Entry 8U81 (electron microscopy, 3.82 A resolution); this record covers chains K4 and K5 of the 20 polymer chains in the assembly.

# Chain K4 (and K5)
Name: BTB/POZ domain-containing protein KCTD5
Organism: Homo sapiens
Notes: chain K5 of this document is another copy of the same molecule, construct and numbering; everything in this record applies to it too
Reference sequence: Q9NXV2 (KCTD5_HUMAN); residues 1-233 here = UniProt positions 1-233
Sequence (233 residues; row label = number of the first residue in the row):
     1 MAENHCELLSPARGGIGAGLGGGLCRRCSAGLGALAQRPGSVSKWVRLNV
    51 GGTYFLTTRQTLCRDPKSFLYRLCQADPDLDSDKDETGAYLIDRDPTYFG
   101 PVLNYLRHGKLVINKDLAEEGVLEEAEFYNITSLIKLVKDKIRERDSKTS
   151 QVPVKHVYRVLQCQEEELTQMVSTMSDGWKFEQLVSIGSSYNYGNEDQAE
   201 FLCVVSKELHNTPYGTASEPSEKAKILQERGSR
Disordered / not traced: 1-39
Swiss-Prot annotation at these positions:
  - modified residue: Ala2 (N-acetylalanine), Ser10 (Phosphoserine)
Reported in the primary citation:
  - mutagenesis - F128A, L161R: abolished catalytic activity (ubiquitylation activity)
  - mutagenesis - L209* (10-fold): decreased binding to Gbeta 
  - mutagenesis - L209*: decreased catalytic activity (activity)
  - mutagenesis - F128A: unchanged binding to Gbeta 
  - mutagenesis - L161R: abolished catalytic activity with Guanine nucleotide-binding protein G(I)/G(S)/G(T) subunit beta-1
  - mutagenesis - L209* (10-fold): decreased binding to Guanine nucleotide-binding protein G(I)/G(S)/G(T) subunit beta-1
  - mutagenesis - L209*: decreased catalytic activity with Guanine nucleotide-binding protein G(I)/G(S)/G(T) subunit beta-1

# How chain K4 and chain K5 interact
Pairs across the interface (48):
  Asp83(K4) - Trp45(K5)
  Lys84(K4) - Leu56(K5)
  Asp85(K4) - Ser41(K5)  hydrogen bond
  Asp85(K4) - Trp45(K5)
  Glu86(K4) - Gly40(K5)
  Asp93(K4) - Leu56(K5)
  Asp93(K4) - Thr57(K5)
  Asp93(K4) - Thr58(K5)  hydrogen bond
  Tyr98(K4) - Asn104(K5)
  Tyr98(K4) - Val112(K5)
  Tyr98(K4) - Asn114(K5)  hydrogen bond
  Lys115(K4) - Lys115(K5)
  Asp116(K4) - Asp116(K5)
  Ala118(K4) - Val112(K5)  hydrophobic
  Ala118(K4) - Ile113(K5)
  Ala118(K4) - Asn114(K5)
  Glu124(K4) - His108(K5)  salt bridge
  Arg145(K4) - His210(K5)
  Asp146(K4) - His210(K5)  salt bridge
  Asp146(K4) - Tyr214(K5)
  Thr149(K4) - Lys115(K5)
  Ser150(K4) - Lys148(K5)
  Ser150(K4) - Glu208(K5)
  Ser150(K4) - Leu209(K5)  hydrogen bond (side chain-backbone)
  Ser150(K4) - His210(K5)
  Gln151(K4) - Lys207(K5)  hydrogen bond
  Gln151(K4) - Glu208(K5)
  Val152(K4) - Lys180(K5)
  Val152(K4) - Glu208(K5)
  Val154(K4) - Lys180(K5)  hydrogen bond (backbone-side chain)
  Lys155(K4) - Asp177(K5)
  Lys155(K4) - Lys180(K5)
  His156(K4) - Lys180(K5)  hydrogen bond
  Tyr158(K4) - Val172(K5)  hydrophobic
  Tyr158(K4) - Ser173(K5)
  Tyr158(K4) - Met175(K5)  hydrophobic
  Tyr158(K4) - Lys180(K5)
  Tyr158(K4) - Phe181(K5)  hydrogen bond (side chain-backbone)
  Arg159(K4) - Ser173(K5)
  Val160(K4) - Leu168(K5)  hydrophobic
  Val160(K4) - Val172(K5)  hydrophobic
  Gln183(K4) - Leu184(K5)
  Val185(K4) - Leu184(K5)
  Ile187(K4) - Phe201(K5)  hydrophobic
  Gly188(K4) - Asn195(K5)
  Ser189(K4) - Tyr193(K5)  hydrogen bond (backbone-side chain)
  Tyr193(K4) - Tyr193(K5)
  Thr212(K4) - Asp177(K5)
Also at the interface, not in a pair above, chain K4 (39 interface residues in all): Gly51, Gly52, Ser82, Leu91, Leu117, Gly121, Pro153, Ser186, Ser190, Val204
Also at the interface, not in a pair above, chain K5 (37 interface residues in all): Arg107, Lys155, Thr169, Gly178, Trp179, Ser186, Gly194

# In short
39 residues of chain K4 and 37 residues of chain K5 are in contact; the contacts include 9 hydrogen bonds and
2 salt bridges. Among the polar pairs are Glu124(K4)-His108(K5), Asp146(K4)-His210(K5) and
Asp85(K4)-Ser41(K5). The paper reports that F128A and L161R of chain K4 abolish catalytic activity
(ubiquitylation activity); L209* of chain K4 reduces binding to Gbeta.
Chain K4 and chain K5 are both BTB/POZ domain-containing protein KCTD5 (Homo sapiens); the structure,
KCTD5/Cullin3/Gbeta1gamma2 Complex: State A From Composite RELION Multi-body Refinement Map, was determined by
electron microscopy, deposited together with 8U7Z, 8U80, 8U82, 8U83 and 8U84.
